PDB entry 7BYV | X-ray diffraction, 2.50 A resolution | chain A

Chain A:
Name: Galactan 1,3-beta-galactosidase
Source organism: Phanerochaete chrysosporium
Notes: EC 3.2.1.145
UniProt: Q50KB2 (Q50KB2_PHACH); residues 21-448 here = UniProt positions 21-448
Chain sequence (428 residues; row label = number of the first residue in the row):
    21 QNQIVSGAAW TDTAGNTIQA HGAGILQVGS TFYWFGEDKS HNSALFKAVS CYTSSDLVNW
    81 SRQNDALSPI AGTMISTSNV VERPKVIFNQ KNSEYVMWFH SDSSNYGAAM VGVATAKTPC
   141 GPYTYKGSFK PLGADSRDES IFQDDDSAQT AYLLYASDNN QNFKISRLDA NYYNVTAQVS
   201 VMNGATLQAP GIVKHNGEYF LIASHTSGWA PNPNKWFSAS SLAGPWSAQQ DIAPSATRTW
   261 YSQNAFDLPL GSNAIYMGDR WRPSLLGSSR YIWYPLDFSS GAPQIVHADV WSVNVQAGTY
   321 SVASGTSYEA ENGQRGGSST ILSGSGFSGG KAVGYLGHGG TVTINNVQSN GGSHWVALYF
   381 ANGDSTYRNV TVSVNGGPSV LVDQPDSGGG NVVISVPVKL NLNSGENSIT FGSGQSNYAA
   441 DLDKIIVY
Sequence notes: engineered mutation Gln208 (Glu in Q50KB2)
Disulfides: Cys71-Cys140
Covalent attachments: N-acetylglucosamine (NAG) linked to Asn79, Asn194, Asn389
Metal / ion sites: Ca2+: Glu329, Glu331, Ser348, Lys351, Asp443
Residues lining bound ligands: beta-D-galactopyranose (GAL): Leu342, Gly354, Tyr355, Arg388, Tyr438, Ala439, Asp441
From the paper describing this entry:
  - binding site for beta-D-galactopyranose: Glu57, Glu102, Arg103, Tyr126, Arg157, Asp158, Asn179, Asn180, Gln208, Thr226, Gly228, Trp229, Gln263
  - catalytic residues: Glu102, Gln263
  - catalytic residues: Asp158 (proposed by the authors, not directly observed)
  - mutagenesis - E102A, E102Q, Q263A, Q263E: abolished catalytic activity
  - specificity-determining residues: Ala352 to Tyr355, Tyr438 to Asp441 (proposed by the authors, not directly observed)

Overview:
Bound to chain A: beta-D-galactopyranose. N-acetylglucosamine is covalently linked to Asn79, Asn194 and
Asn389. Glu329, Glu331, Ser348, Lys351 and Asp443 coordinate Ca2+. From the paper: catalytic residues Glu102,
Gln263 and Asp158; E102A, E102Q and Q263A, among others, abolish catalytic activity.
Chain A is Galactan 1,3-beta-galactosidase (Phanerochaete chrysosporium); the structure, Crystal structure of
exo-beta-1,3-galactanase from Phanerochaete chrysosporium Pc1,3Gal43A E208Q with beta-1,3-galactotriose, was
determined by X-ray diffraction (same publication as 7BYS, 7BYT and 7BYX).
